PDB entry 2ODD | solution NMR | chains B and A

== Chain B ==
Name: SMRT
Organism: Homo sapiens
Notes: fragment: SMRT (residues 1101-1113)
Sequence (17 residues; row label = number of the first residue in the row):
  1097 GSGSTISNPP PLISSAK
Disordered / not traced: 1097-1100

== Chain A ==
Name: Protein CBFA2T1
Organism: Homo sapiens
Notes: fragment: MYND domain (AML1-ETO, residues 658-707)
Reference sequence: Q06455 (MTG8_HUMAN); residues 658-707 here correspond to UniProt positions 510-559 (UniProt number = residue number - 148)
Sequence (64 residues; each row starts with the number of its first residue):
   644 ENLYFQGENL YFQGDSSESC WNCGRKASET CSGCNTARYC GSFCQHKDWE KHHHICGQTL
   704 QAQQ
Disordered / not traced: 644-657
Differences from the reference sequence: cloning artifact (644-657)
Metal / ion sites: Zn2+ site 1: Cys-663, Cys-666, Cys-683, Cys-687; Zn2+ site 2: Cys-674, Cys-677, His-695, Cys-699
Curated features (UniProtKB/Swiss-Prot):
  - zinc finger: Cys-663 to Cys-699 (MYND-type)
  - binding site (Zn(2+)): Cys-663, Cys-666, Cys-674, Cys-677, Cys-683, Cys-687, His-695, Cys-699
From the paper describing this entry:
  - Zn2+ coordination: Cys-663, Cys-674, His-695
  - mutagenesis - H695A: decreased stability
  - mutagenesis - H695A: abolished binding to SMRT (chain B)
  - mutagenesis - H689A: unchanged binding to SMRT (chain B)
  - mutagenesis - S675A, Q688A, H689A, W692A: unchanged stability
  - mutagenesis - W692A, H695A: increased growth

== Chain B / chain A interface ==
Pairs across the interface (23; chain B residue first):
  Ile-1102(B) with Trp-692(A); Glu-693(A); His-696(A)
  Ser-1103(B) with Trp-692(A)
  Asn-1104(B) with His-689(A)
  Pro-1105(B) with Gln-688(A); His-689(A); Trp-692(A)
  Pro-1106(B) with Ser-675(A); Gly-676(A); Gln-688(A)
  Pro-1107(B) with Ser-675(A)
  Leu-1108(B) with Glu-672(A); Thr-673(A); Cys-674(A); Gln-688(A)
  Ile-1109(B) with Glu-672(A); Thr-673(A); Ser-675(A); Asn-678(A)
  Ser-1110(B) with Ser-671(A); Glu-672(A)
  Ser-1111(B) with Ser-671(A)
Also at the interface, not in a pair above, chain A (15 interface residues in all): Tyr-682, Gly-684, Ser-685
Interface features reported in the paper:
  - residue pairs: Pro-1105(B)/Trp-692(A), Pro-1106(B)/Gln-688(A), Pro-1107(B)/Ser-675(A) (hydrogen bond)
  - interface residues, chain B: Leu-1108(B), Ile-1109(B), Ser-1110(B)
  - interface residues, chain A: Glu-672(A), Thr-673(A), Cys-674(A)

== Summary ==
10 residues of chain B and 15 residues of chain A are in contact. The authors report contacts between
Pro-1105(B) and Trp-692(A) and Pro-1106(B) and Gln-688(A); a hydrogen bond between Pro-1107(B) and Ser-675(A).
From the paper: W692A and H695A of chain A increase growth; interface residues Leu-1108(B), Ile-1109(B) and
Glu-672(A) among others; 5 substitutions were tested in all.
Chain B is SMRT and chain A is Protein CBFA2T1, both from Homo sapiens; the structure, Solution structure of
the MYND domain from AML1-ETO complexed with SMRT, a corepressor, was determined by solution NMR.
